PDB entry 8Q5N | X-ray diffraction, 2.65 A resolution | chains A and B

Chain A (and B):
Protein: Restriction endonuclease (NhoI)
From: Nitrolancea hollandica
Notes: chain B of this document is another copy of the same molecule, construct and numbering; everything in this record applies to it too
UniProtKB: I4EG67 (I4EG67_9BACT); numbering as in UniProt (aligned over 1-169)
Amino-acid sequence (171 residues; each row starts with the number of its first residue; numbers below 1 keep their minus sign (Gly-1 is residue -1)):
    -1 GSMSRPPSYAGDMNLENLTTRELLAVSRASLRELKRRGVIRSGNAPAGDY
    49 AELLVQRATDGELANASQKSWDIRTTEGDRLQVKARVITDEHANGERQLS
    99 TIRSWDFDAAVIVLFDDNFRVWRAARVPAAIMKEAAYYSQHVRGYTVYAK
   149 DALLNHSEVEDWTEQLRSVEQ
Not modelled in the structure: -1 to 14 (chain B: -1 to 14, 88-90, 169)
Differences from the reference sequence: expression tag (-1 to 0)
Ion coordination: Ca2+: Asp70, Gln80, Val81
What the authors report for this chain:
  - mutagenesis - R84H: decreased catalytic activity on methylated DNA
  - mutagenesis - R84H: abolished catalytic activity on 5hmC bases in the target
  - mutagenesis - H139A: decreased catalytic activity
  - mutagenesis - V140A: decreased stability

Interface between chain A and chain B:
Contacting residue pairs (81; chain A residue first):
  Asn15(A) - Glu31(B)
  Asn15(A) - Arg35(B)
  Leu16(A) - Arg35(B)  hydrogen bond (backbone-side chain)
  Thr17(A) - Arg35(B)
  Thr18(A) - Leu32(B)
  Thr18(A) - Arg35(B)
  Thr18(A) - Val37(B)
  Thr18(A) - Tyr48(B)
  Arg19(A) - Tyr48(B)
  Arg19(A) - Asn116(B)
  Arg19(A) - Phe117(B)
  Arg19(A) - Arg118(B)
  Arg19(A) - Glu168(B)  salt bridge
  Leu21(A) - Ser28(B)
  Leu21(A) - Glu31(B)
  Leu21(A) - Leu32(B)  hydrophobic
  Leu21(A) - Arg35(B)
  Leu22(A) - Leu32(B)  hydrophobic
  Leu22(A) - Tyr48(B)  hydrophobic
  Leu22(A) - Phe117(B)  hydrophobic
  Ala23(A) - Asp115(B)
  Ala23(A) - Asn116(B)
  Ala23(A) - Phe117(B)
  Val24(A) - Val24(B)  hydrophobic
  Val24(A) - Ser28(B)
  Ser25(A) - Ser28(B)
  Ser25(A) - Leu29(B)
  Arg26(A) - Val85(B)
  Arg26(A) - Asp115(B)  salt bridge
  Arg26(A) - Phe117(B)
  Ser28(A) - Leu21(B)
  Ser28(A) - Ser25(B)
  Arg30(A) - Asp115(B)  salt bridge
  Glu31(A) - Asn15(B)  hydrogen bond
  Glu31(A) - Leu21(B)
  Leu32(A) - Thr18(B)
  Leu32(A) - Leu21(B)  hydrophobic
  Leu32(A) - Leu22(B)  hydrophobic
  Arg35(A) - Asn15(B)
  Arg35(A) - Leu16(B)  hydrogen bond (side chain-backbone)
  Arg35(A) - Thr17(B)
  Arg35(A) - Thr18(B)  hydrogen bond
  Asn42(A) - Asn42(B)
  Asn42(A) - Pro44(B)
  Ala43(A) - Asn42(B)
  Pro44(A) - Leu29(B)  hydrophobic
  Pro44(A) - Gly41(B)
  Pro44(A) - Pro44(B)  hydrophobic
  Ala45(A) - Gly41(B)  hydrogen bond (backbone-backbone)
  Ala45(A) - Asn42(B)
  Gly46(A) - Asn42(B)  hydrogen bond (backbone-side chain)
  Tyr48(A) - Leu22(B)
  Tyr48(A) - Ser25(B)  hydrogen bond
  Tyr48(A) - Arg26(B)  hydrogen bond (side chain-backbone)
  Tyr48(A) - Leu29(B)
  Leu51(A) - Leu22(B)  hydrophobic
  Arg55(A) - Leu22(B)
  Ala83(A) - Asn42(B)  hydrogen bond (backbone-side chain)
  Arg84(A) - Ser40(B)
  Val85(A) - Lys33(B)
  Val85(A) - Arg39(B)
  Val85(A) - Ser40(B)  hydrogen bond (backbone-backbone)
  Thr87(A) - Lys33(B)  hydrogen bond
  Arg101(A) - Arg101(B)
  Asp115(A) - Arg30(B)
  Asp115(A) - Lys33(B)
  Asp115(A) - Arg34(B)
  Asn116(A) - Arg26(B)  hydrogen bond (backbone-side chain)
  Asn116(A) - Arg30(B)  hydrogen bond
  Asn116(A) - Arg34(B)  hydrogen bond
  Phe117(A) - Arg26(B)
  Phe117(A) - Leu29(B)  hydrophobic
  Phe117(A) - Arg30(B)
  Arg118(A) - Arg26(B)
  Ser137(A) - Lys67(B)
  His139(A) - Lys67(B)
  His139(A) - Ser68(B)
  His139(A) - Arg101(B)
  His139(A) - Ser102(B)
  Val140(A) - Arg101(B)
  Arg141(A) - Arg141(B)
Other interface residues (no listed pair), chain A (42 interface residues in all): Leu29, Val37, Glu94, Gln96, Gln169
Other interface residues (no listed pair), chain B (39 interface residues in all): Arg19, Ala64, Thr87, Val140

Summary:
42 residues of chain A face 39 of chain B across their interface, with 14 hydrogen bonds and 3 salt bridges.
Polar contacts include Arg19(A)-Glu168(B), Arg26(A)-Asp115(B) and Arg30(A)-Asp115(B). The paper reports that
R84H of chain A reduces catalytic activity on methylated DNA; R84H of chain A abolishes catalytic activity on
5hmC bases in the target.
Both chains are Restriction endonuclease (NhoI) (Nitrolancea hollandica). Entry 8Q5N (Apo form of restriction
endonuclease NhoI) was determined by X-ray diffraction, deposited together with 8Q5M, 8Q5O and 8RPX.
